Entry 4LN3 (X-ray diffraction, 2.65 A resolution); this record covers chains B and E of the 6 polymer chains in the assembly.

[Chain B]
Protein: Hemagglutinin
Organism: Influenza A virus
Notes: fragment: HA2 subunit residues 340-517
Sequence (181 residues; numbered 1 to 181; the number before each row is that of its first residue):
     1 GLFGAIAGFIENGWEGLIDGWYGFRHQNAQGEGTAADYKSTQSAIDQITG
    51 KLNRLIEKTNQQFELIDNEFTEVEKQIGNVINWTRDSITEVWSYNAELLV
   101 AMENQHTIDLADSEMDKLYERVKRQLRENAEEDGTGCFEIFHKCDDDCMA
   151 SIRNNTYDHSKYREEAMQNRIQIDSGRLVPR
Disordered / not traced: 1-4, 172-181
Disulfide bonds: Cys144-Cys148
Covalently attached groups: N-acetylglucosamine (NAG) linked to Asn82
What the authors report for this chain:
  - post-translational modification sites: Asn82

[Chain E]
Protein: Hemagglutinin
Organism: Influenza A virus
Notes: fragment: HA1 subunit residues 19-339
Sequence (325 residues; numbered -3 to 321; the number before each row is that of its first residue; numbers below 1 keep their minus sign (Ala-3 is residue -3)):
    -3 ADPGDKICLGHHAVSNGTKVNTLTERGVEVVNATETVERTNIPRICSKGK
    47 RTVDLGQCGLLGTITGPPQCDQFLEFSADLIIERREGSDVCYPGKFVNEE
    97 ALRQILRESGGIDKEAMGFTYSGIRTNGATSSCRRSGSSFYAEMKWLLSN
   147 TDNAAFPQMTKSYKNTRKNPALIVWGIHHSGSTAEQTKLYGSGNKLVTVG
   197 SSNYQQSFVPSPGARTQVNGQSGRIDFHWLMLNPNDTVTFSFNGAFIAPD
   247 RASFLRGKSMGIQSGVQVDADCEGDCYYSGGTIISNLPFQNIDSRAVGKC
   297 PRYVKQRSLLLATGMKNVPEIPKGR
Disordered / not traced: -3 to -1, 316-321
Disulfide bonds: Cys42-Cys268, Cys54-Cys66, Cys87-Cys129, Cys272-Cys296
Covalently attached groups: N-acetylglucosamine (NAG) linked to Asn28, Asn231
What the authors report for this chain:
  - post-translational modification sites: Asn28, Asn231
  - specificity-determining residues: Gln217

[Chain B / chain E interface]
Residue-residue contacts (8):
  Gln47(B) - Thr20(E)  hydrogen bond (backbone-side chain)
  Gly50(B) - Thr20(E)
  Lys51(B) - Leu19(E)
  Arg54(B) - Thr18(E)
  Arg54(B) - Leu19(E)  hydrogen bond (side chain-backbone)
  Thr59(B) - Lys301(E)
  Met102(B) - Leu19(E)  hydrophobic
  Glu103(B) - Leu19(E)
Also at the interface, not in a pair above, chain B (9 interface residues in all): Asp46, Ile48

[Summary]
9 residues of chain B face 4 of chain E across their interface; the contacts include 2 hydrogen bonds. Polar
pairs include Gln47(B)-Thr20(E) and Arg54(B)-Leu19(E). N-acetylglucosamine is covalently linked to Asn82(B).
N-acetylglucosamine is covalently linked to Asn28(E) and Asn231(E). From the paper: the specificity
determinant Gln217(E); modification sites Asn82(B) and Asn28(E) among others.
Chain B is Hemagglutinin and chain E is Hemagglutinin, both from Influenza A virus; the structure, The crystal
structure of hemagglutinin from a H7N9 influenza virus (A/Shanghai/1/2013), was determined by X-ray
diffraction together with 4LN4, 4LN6 and 4LN8 from the same study.
